Entry 7SFU (electron microscopy, 4.20 A resolution (low resolution: residue-level contacts below are approximate; hydrogen-bond / salt-bridge calls are withheld)); this record covers chains A and D of the 12 polymer chains in the assembly.

Chain A (and D):
Molecule: Spike glycoprotein E1
From: Venezuelan equine encephalitis virus (strain TC-83)
Notes: chain D of this document is another copy of the same molecule, construct and numbering; everything in this record applies to it too
Reference sequence: P05674 (POLS_EEVV8); residues 1-442 here correspond to UniProt positions 813-1254 (UniProt number = residue number + 812)
Sequence (442 residues; each row starts with the number of its first residue):
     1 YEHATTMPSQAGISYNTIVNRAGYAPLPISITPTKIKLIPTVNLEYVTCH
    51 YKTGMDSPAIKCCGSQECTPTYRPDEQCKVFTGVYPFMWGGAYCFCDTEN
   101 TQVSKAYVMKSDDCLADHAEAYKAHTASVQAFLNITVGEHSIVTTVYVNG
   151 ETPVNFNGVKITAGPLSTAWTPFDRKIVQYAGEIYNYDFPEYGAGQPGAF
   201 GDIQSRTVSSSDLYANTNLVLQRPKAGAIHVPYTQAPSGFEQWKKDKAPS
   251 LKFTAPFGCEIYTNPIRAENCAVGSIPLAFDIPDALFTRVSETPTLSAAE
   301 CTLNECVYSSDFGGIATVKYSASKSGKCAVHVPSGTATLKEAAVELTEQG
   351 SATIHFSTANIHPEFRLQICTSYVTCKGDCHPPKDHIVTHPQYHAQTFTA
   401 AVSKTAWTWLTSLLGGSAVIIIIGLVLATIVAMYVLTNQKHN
Disulfides: Cys49-Cys114, Cys62-Cys94, Cys63-Cys96, Cys301-Cys376, Cys306-Cys380, Cys328-Cys370
Covalent attachments: N-acetylglucosamine (NAG) linked to Asn134
UniProt features mapped onto this chain:
  - region: Val84 to Thr101 (E1 fusion peptide loop)
  - glycosylation: Asn134 (N-linked (GlcNAc...) asparagine)

How chain A and chain D interact:
Pairs across the interface - 20 pairs, chain A then chain D:
  His125(A) - Thr41(D)
  His125(A) - Thr126(D)
  Thr126(A) - His125(D)
  Thr126(A) - Thr126(D)
  Tyr147(A) - Arg206(D)
  Asn149(A) - Glu191(D)
  Glu151(A) - Lys176(D)
  Glu151(A) - Glu191(D)
  Thr152(A) - Glu191(D)
  Pro153(A) - Tyr192(D)
  Pro153(A) - Gly193(D)
  Pro153(A) - Ala194(D)
  Asn155(A) - Gly193(D)
  Lys176(A) - Glu151(D)
  Glu191(A) - Asn149(D)
  Glu191(A) - Glu151(D)
  Glu191(A) - Thr152(D)
  Gly193(A) - Asn155(D)
  Ala194(A) - Pro153(D)
  Arg206(A) - Tyr147(D)
Also at the interface, not in a pair above, chain A (16 interface residues in all): Thr41, Tyr192, Tyr214
Also at the interface, not in a pair above, chain D (16 interface residues in all): Tyr214

Overview:
The chain A/chain D interface involves 16 residues from each chain.
Both chains are Spike glycoprotein E1 (Venezuelan equine encephalitis virus (strain TC-83)). Entry 7SFU
(CryoEM structure of Venezuelan Equine Encephalitis virus (VEEV) TC-83 strain VLP) was determined by electron
microscopy.
